Entry 5GXH (X-ray diffraction, 1.80 A resolution); this record covers chains A and B.

[Chain A]
Name: Gem-associated protein 5
Source organism: Homo sapiens
Notes: engineered mutation(s): R682Q
UniProt: Q8TEQ6 (GEMI5_HUMAN); residue numbers follow UniProt; this construct covers 1-739
Chain sequence (757 residues; row label = number of the first residue in the row; numbers below 1 keep their minus sign (Met-17 is residue -17)):
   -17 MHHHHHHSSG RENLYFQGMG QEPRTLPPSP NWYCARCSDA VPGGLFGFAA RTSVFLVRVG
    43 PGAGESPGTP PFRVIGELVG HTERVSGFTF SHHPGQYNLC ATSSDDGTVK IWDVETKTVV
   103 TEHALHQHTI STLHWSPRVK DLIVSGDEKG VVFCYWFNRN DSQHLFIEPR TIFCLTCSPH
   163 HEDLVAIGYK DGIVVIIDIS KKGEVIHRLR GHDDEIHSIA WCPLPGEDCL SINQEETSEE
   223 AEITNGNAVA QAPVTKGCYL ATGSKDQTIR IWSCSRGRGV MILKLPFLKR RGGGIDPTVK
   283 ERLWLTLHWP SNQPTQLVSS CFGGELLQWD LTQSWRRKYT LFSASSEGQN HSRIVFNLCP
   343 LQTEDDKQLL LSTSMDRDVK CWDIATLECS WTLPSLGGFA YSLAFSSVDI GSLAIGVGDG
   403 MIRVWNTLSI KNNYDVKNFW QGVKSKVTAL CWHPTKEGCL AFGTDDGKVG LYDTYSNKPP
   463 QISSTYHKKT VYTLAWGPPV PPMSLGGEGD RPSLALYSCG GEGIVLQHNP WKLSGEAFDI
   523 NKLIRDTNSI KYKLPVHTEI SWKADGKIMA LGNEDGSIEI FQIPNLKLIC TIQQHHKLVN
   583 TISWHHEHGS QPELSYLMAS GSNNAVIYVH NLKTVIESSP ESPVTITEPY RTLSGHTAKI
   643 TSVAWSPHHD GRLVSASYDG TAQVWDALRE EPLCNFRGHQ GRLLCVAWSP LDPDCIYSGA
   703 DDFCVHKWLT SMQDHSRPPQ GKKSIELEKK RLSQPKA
Not modelled in the structure: -17 to 2, 210-238, 274-282, 316-317, 487-494, 723-739
Cystine bridges: Cys240-Cys256
Construct notes: expression tag (-17 to 0); variant Gln682 (Arg in Q8TEQ6)
Swiss-Prot annotation at these positions:
  - region: Asn13 to Tyr15 (Interaction with U4 snRNA)
  - site: Arg33 (Interaction with U4 snRNA), Arg284 (Interaction with U4 snRNA), Arg335 (Interaction with U4 snRNA), Arg359 (Interaction with U4 snRNA), Phe381 (Interaction with U4 snRNA), Trp422 (Interaction with U4 snRNA), Lys426 (Interaction with U4 snRNA), Lys470 (Interaction with U4 snRNA), Tyr474 (Interaction with U4 snRNA and with the 7-methylguanosine cap of RNA molecules), Glu556 (Interaction with U4 snRNA), Lys579 (Interaction with U4 snRNA), Lys641 (Interaction with U4 snRNA and with the 7-methylguanosine cap of RNA molecules), Tyr660 (Interaction with U4 snRNA and with the 7-methylguanosine cap of RNA molecules), Arg684 (Interaction with U4 snRNA and with the 7-methylguanosine cap of RNA molecules)
  - modified residue: Ser48 (Phosphoserine), Thr51 (Phosphothreonine), Ser624 (Phosphoserine)
  - natural variant: Ser73 (S73P: In NEDCAM; uncertain significance), His105 (H105R: In NEDCAM; uncertain significance), His162 (H162R: In NEDCAM; uncertain significance), Asp210 (D210Y: In NEDCAM; uncertain significance), Val611 (V611M: In NEDCAM; uncertain significance), Gln682 (R682Q: this construct carries the variant), Asp704 (D704E: In NEDCAM; uncertain significance)
  - mutagenesis: Trp14 (W14A: Abolishes interaction with U4 snRNA. No effect on interaction with the isolated 7-methylguanosine cap that is normally part of RNA molecules. No effect on interaction with 80S ribosomes), Tyr15 (Y15A: Abolishes interaction with U4 snRNA. No effect on interaction with the isolated 7-methylguanosine cap that is normally part of RNA molecules. No effect on interaction with 80S ribosomes), Arg33 (R33A: Abolishes interaction with U4 snRNA), Glu197 (E197A: Abolishes interaction with U4 snRNA), Lys271 to Arg273 (No effect in interaction with U4 snRNA. No effect on interaction with SMN complex), Trp286 (W286A: Abolishes interaction with U4 snRNA. Abolishes interaction with the 7-methylguanosine cap of RNA molecules. No effect on interaction with SMN complex), His290 (H290A: No effect in interaction with U4 snRNA. No effect on interaction with SMN complex), Arg335 (R335E: Abolishes interaction with U4 snRNA), Arg359 (R359A: Abolishes interaction with U4 snRNA), Phe381 (F381A: Strongly decreases interaction with U4 snRNA. No effect on interaction with the isolated 7-methylguanosine cap that is normally part of RNA molecules. Abolishes interaction with 80S ribosomes ...), Trp422 (W422E: Abolishes interaction with U4 snRNA), Tyr474 (Y474A: Abolishes interaction with the isolated 7-methylguanosine cap that is normally part of RNA molecules), 3 further mutagenesis entries in UniProt
Reported in the primary citation:
  - binding site for the 8-nt RNA strand (chain B): Asn13, Trp14, Tyr15, Arg33, Arg66, Glu197, Arg359, Phe381, Tyr383, Lys428, Tyr474, Arg684
  - mutagenesis - Y15A (7.5-fold), E197A (16.8-fold): decreased binding to 118AAUUUUUG125 RNA
  - mutagenesis - W14A, F381A: decreased binding to Sm site RNA
  - mutagenesis - W286A: decreased stability
  - mutagenesis - F381A: unchanged binding to m7GpppG cap
  - mutagenesis - F381A/Y474A (Kd > 100 uM): decreased binding to U4 pre-snRNA
  - mutagenesis - Y15A (7.5-fold), E197A (16.8-fold): decreased binding to the 8-nt RNA strand (chain B)
  - specificity-determining residues: Phe381, Tyr383
  - mutagenesis - Y474A: unchanged binding to Sm site RNA
  - mutagenesis - Y474A, K641A: decreased binding to U1-tfs

[Chain B]
Molecule: 8-nt RNA strand
Sequence (8 nucleotides; row label = number of the first residue in the row):
     1 AAUUUUUG
Not modelled in the structure: 1

[How chain A and chain B interact]
Contacting residue pairs (25; chain A residue first):
  Asn13(A) - U3(B)  base contact
  Asn13(A) - U4(B)  hydrogen bond to the base
  Trp14(A) - U3(B)  stacking on the base
  Tyr15(A) - A2(B)  stacking on the base
  Arg33(A) - U4(B)  hydrogen bond to the sugar
  Arg33(A) - U5(B)  salt bridge to the phosphate
  Arg66(A) - U4(B)  base contact
  Arg359(A) - U3(B)  hydrogen bond to the base
  Gly380(A) - U5(B)  base contact
  Phe381(A) - U5(B)  stacking on the base
  Tyr383(A) - U5(B)  hydrogen bond to the base
  Gly400(A) - U5(B)  base contact
  Lys428(A) - U5(B)  base contact
  Asp447(A) - U7(B)  base contact
  Tyr474(A) - G8(B)  stacking on the base
  Thr475(A) - G8(B)  base contact
  Thr540(A) - G8(B)  hydrogen bond to the base
  Glu541(A) - G8(B)  hydrogen bond to the base
  Leu580(A) - G8(B)  base contact
  Asn582(A) - G8(B)  hydrogen bond to the base
  Lys641(A) - G8(B)  hydrogen bond to the sugar
  Tyr660(A) - G8(B)  sugar contact
  Arg684(A) - U7(B)  salt bridge to the phosphate
  Leu686(A) - G8(B)  phosphate contact
  Phe705(A) - U4(B)  phosphate contact
Interface residues without a listed pair, chain A (27 interface residues in all): Glu197, Gly503, Val581, Thr643

[Summary]
The interface between chain A and chain B involves 27 residues on one side and 6 on the other; the contacts
include 8 hydrogen bonds, 2 salt bridges and 4 aromatic stacking contacts. Polar pairs include Asn13(A)-U4(B),
Arg359(A)-U3(B) and Tyr383(A)-U5(B). From the paper: a binding site for the 8-nt RNA strand (chain B) at
Asn13(A), Trp14(A) and Tyr15(A) among others; Y15A and E197A of chain A reduce binding to 118AAUUUUUG125 RNA;
8 substitutions were tested in all.
Here chain A is Gem-associated protein 5 (Homo sapiens) and chain B is an 8-nt RNA strand. Entry 5GXH (The
structure of the Gemin5 WD40 domain with AAUUUUUG) was determined by X-ray diffraction (same publication as
5GXI, 5TEE, 5TEF and 5THA).
